3DAV - chain A; structure by X-ray diffraction, 2.20 A resolution.

# Chain A
Protein: Profilin
Source organism: Schizosaccharomyces pombe
UniProt: P39825 (PROF_SCHPO); residues 0-126 here correspond to UniProt positions 1-127 (UniProt number = residue number + 1)
Amino-acid sequence (127 residues; row label = number of the first residue in the row; numbering starts at 0):
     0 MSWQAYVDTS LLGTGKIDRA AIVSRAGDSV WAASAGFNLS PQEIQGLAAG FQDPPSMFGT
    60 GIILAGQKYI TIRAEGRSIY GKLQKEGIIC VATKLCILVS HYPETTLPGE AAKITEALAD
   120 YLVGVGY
Not modelled in the structure: 0
What the authors report for this chain:
  - mutagenesis - E42K: decreased growth (citing earlier work)
  - mutagenesis - K67A, I71E, Y79R, K81E (100-fold), P107W, A111E: decreased binding to actin (citing earlier work)
  - specificity-determining residues: K84, Y120 (proposed by the authors, not directly observed)

# Overview
From the paper: K67A, I71E and Y79R, among others, reduce binding to actin; specificity determinants K84 and
Y120; 7 substitutions were tested in all.
Chain A is Profilin (Schizosaccharomyces pombe); the structure, Schizosaccharomyces Pombe Profilin
crystallized from Sodium formate, was determined by X-ray diffraction together with 3D9Y from the same study.
